PDB entry 9E2L | electron microscopy, 3.08 A resolution | chains C and D of the 6 polymer chains in the assembly

# Chain C (and D)
Protein: Variediene synthase
Organism: Aspergillus stellatus
Notes: EC 4.2.3.218, 4.2.3.219, 2.5.1.29, 2.5.1.81; chain D of this document is another copy of the same molecule, construct and numbering; everything in this record applies to it too
UniProtKB: A0A0P0ZD79 (EVVS_EMEVA); residues 21-725 here correspond to UniProt positions 1-705 (UniProt number = residue number - 20)
Sequence (725 residues; row label = number of the first residue in the row):
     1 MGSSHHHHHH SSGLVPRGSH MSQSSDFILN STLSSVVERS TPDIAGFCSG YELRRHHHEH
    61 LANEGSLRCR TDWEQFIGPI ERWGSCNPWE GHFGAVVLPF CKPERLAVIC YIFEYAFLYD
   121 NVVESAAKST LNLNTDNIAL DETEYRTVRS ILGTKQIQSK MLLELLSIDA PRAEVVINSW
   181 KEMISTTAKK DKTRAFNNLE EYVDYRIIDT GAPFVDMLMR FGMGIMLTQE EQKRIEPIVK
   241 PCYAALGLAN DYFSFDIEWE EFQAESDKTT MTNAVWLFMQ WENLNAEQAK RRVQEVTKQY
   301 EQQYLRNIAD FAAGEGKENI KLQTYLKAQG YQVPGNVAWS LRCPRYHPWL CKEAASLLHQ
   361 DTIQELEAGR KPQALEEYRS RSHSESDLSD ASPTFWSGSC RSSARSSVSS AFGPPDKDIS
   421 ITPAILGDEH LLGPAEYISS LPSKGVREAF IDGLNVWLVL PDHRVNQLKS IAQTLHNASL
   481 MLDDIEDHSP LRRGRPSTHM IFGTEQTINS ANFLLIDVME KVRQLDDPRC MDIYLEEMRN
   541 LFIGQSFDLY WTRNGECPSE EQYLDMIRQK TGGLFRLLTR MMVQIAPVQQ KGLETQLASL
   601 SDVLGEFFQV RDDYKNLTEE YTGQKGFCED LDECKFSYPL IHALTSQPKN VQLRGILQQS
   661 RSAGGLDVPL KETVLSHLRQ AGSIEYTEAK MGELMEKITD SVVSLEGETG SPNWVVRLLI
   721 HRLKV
Unresolved in the structure: 1-425, 620-630, 710-725 (chain D: 1-426, 452-457, 620-630, 702-725)
Sequence notes: initiating methionine (1); expression tag (2-20)

# How chain C and chain D interact
Contacting residue pairs (61):
  L426(C) - F547(D)
  G427(C) - I543(D)
  G427(C) - F547(D)
  D428(C) - R539(D)  salt bridge
  D428(C) - I543(D)
  E429(C) - F547(D)
  H430(C) - S546(D)
  H430(C) - F547(D)
  H430(C) - Y550(D)
  L431(C) - F542(D)
  L431(C) - I543(D)  hydrophobic
  L431(C) - S546(D)
  L482(C) - N512(D)
  E486(C) - E505(D)
  F502(C) - R553(D)  hydrogen bond (backbone-side chain)
  E505(C) - E486(D)
  E505(C) - L549(D)
  Q506(C) - S546(D)  hydrogen bond (side chain-backbone)
  Q506(C) - L549(D)
  I508(C) - L482(D)  hydrophobic
  I508(C) - I508(D)  hydrophobic
  N509(C) - F542(D)
  N509(C) - Q545(D)
  N509(C) - S546(D)
  N509(C) - L549(D)
  N512(C) - L482(D)
  N512(C) - N512(D)
  N512(C) - F542(D)
  F513(C) - R539(D)
  F513(C) - F542(D)  hydrophobic
  I516(C) - L535(D)  hydrophobic
  I516(C) - F542(D)  hydrophobic
  M519(C) - I516(D)  hydrophobic
  M519(C) - M519(D)  hydrophobic
  E520(C) - L535(D)
  R523(C) - M531(D)
  R523(C) - D532(D)  salt bridge
  P528(C) - R523(D)
  D532(C) - R523(D)  salt bridge
  L535(C) - M519(D)  hydrophobic
  L535(C) - E520(D)
  R539(C) - D428(D)  salt bridge
  R539(C) - F513(D)
  F542(C) - L431(D)
  F542(C) - N509(D)  hydrogen bond (backbone-side chain)
  F542(C) - N512(D)
  F542(C) - I516(D)  hydrophobic
  I543(C) - G427(D)
  I543(C) - L431(D)  hydrophobic
  S546(C) - H430(D)
  S546(C) - L431(D)
  S546(C) - N509(D)
  F547(C) - G427(D)
  F547(C) - H430(D)
  L549(C) - E505(D)
  L549(C) - Q506(D)
  Y550(C) - H430(D)
  Y550(C) - Q506(D)
  R553(C) - I501(D)
  R553(C) - F502(D)
  R553(C) - G503(D)
Also at the interface, not in a pair above, chain C (37 interface residues in all): H488, I501, G503, L515, M531, M538, Q545
Also at the interface, not in a pair above, chain D (35 interface residues in all): L515, P528, Y534, M538

# Overview
37 residues of chain C and 35 residues of chain D are in contact; the contacts include 3 hydrogen bonds and 4
salt bridges. Among the polar pairs are D428(C)-R539(D), R523(C)-D532(D) and F502(C)-R553(D).
Both chains are Variediene synthase (Aspergillus stellatus). Entry 9E2L (Variediene synthase with one cyclase
(conformation 2)) was determined by electron microscopy, deposited together with 9E2H, 9E2I, 9E2J, 9E2K and
9E2M.
